2FF4 - chains A and E; structure by X-ray diffraction, 1.90 A resolution.

# Chain A
Molecule: Probable regulatory protein embR
Organism: Mycobacterium tuberculosis
UniProt: P66799 (EMBR_MYCTU); residue numbers follow UniProt; this construct covers 1-388
Chain sequence (388 residues; row label = number of the first residue in the row):
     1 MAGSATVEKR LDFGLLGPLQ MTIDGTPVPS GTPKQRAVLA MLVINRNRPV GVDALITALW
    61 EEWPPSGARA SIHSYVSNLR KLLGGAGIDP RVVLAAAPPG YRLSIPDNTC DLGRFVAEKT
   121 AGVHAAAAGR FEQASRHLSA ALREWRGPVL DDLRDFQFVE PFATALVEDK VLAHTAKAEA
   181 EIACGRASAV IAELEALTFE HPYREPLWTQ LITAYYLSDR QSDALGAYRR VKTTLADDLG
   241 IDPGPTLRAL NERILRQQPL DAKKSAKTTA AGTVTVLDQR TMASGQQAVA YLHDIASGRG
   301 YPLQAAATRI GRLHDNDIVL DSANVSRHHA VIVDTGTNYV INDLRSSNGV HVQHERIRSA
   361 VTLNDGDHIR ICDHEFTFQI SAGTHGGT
Unresolved in the structure: 1-7, 387-388
What the authors report for this chain:
  - binding site for DNA repair protein RAD9 (chain E): Arg312, Leu313, His314, Asn324, Ser326, Arg327, Ser347, Asn348
  - binding site for DNA repair protein RAD9: Arg327
  - conformationally variable residues (side-chain flip): His314, Ser347, Asn348
  - specificity-determining residues: Leu313 (proposed by the authors, not directly observed)

# Chain E
Molecule: DNA repair protein RAD9
UniProt: P14737 (RAD9_YEAST); residues 1-8 here correspond to UniProt positions 188-195 (UniProt number = residue number + 187)
Chain sequence (9 residues; each row starts with the number of its first residue):
     1 SLEVTEADT
Unresolved in the structure: 9
Sequence notes: modified residue (5); insertion (9)
Modified residues: Thr5 (phosphothreonine; TPO)

# How chain A and chain E interact
Residue-residue contacts (19):
  Arg312(A) - Ser1(E)  hydrogen bond (side chain-backbone)
  Arg312(A) - Glu3(E)  hydrogen bond (side chain-backbone)
  Arg312(A) - Val4(E)
  Arg312(A) - Thr5(E)
  Leu313(A) - Ser1(E)
  Leu313(A) - Leu2(E)  hydrophobic
  Ala323(A) - Thr5(E)
  Ala323(A) - Glu6(E)  hydrogen bond (backbone-backbone)
  Asn324(A) - Thr5(E)
  Asn324(A) - Glu6(E)
  Asn324(A) - Asp8(E)  hydrogen bond
  Val325(A) - Thr5(E)
  Ser326(A) - Thr5(E)
  Arg327(A) - Ser1(E)
  Arg327(A) - Leu2(E)
  Arg327(A) - Thr5(E)
  Ser347(A) - Thr5(E)
  Asn348(A) - Glu6(E)  hydrogen bond (side chain-backbone)
  Asn348(A) - Asp8(E)  hydrogen bond (side chain-backbone)
Other interface residues (no listed pair), chain A (10 interface residues in all): Cys372
Other interface residues (no listed pair), chain E (8 interface residues in all): Ala7
The authors on this interface:
  - pairs named by the authors: Arg312(A)-Thr5(E), Leu313(A)-Leu2(E) (hydrophobic contact), Asn324(A)-Asp8(E) (hydrogen bond), Ser326(A)-Thr5(E), Arg327(A)-Thr5(E), Ser347(A)-Thr5(E), Asn348(A)-Asp8(E) (hydrogen bond), Asn348(A)-Glu6(E) (hydrogen bond)
  - interface residues, chain A: His314(A)

# Overview
Chain A and chain E form an interface of 10 and 8 residues respectively; the contacts include 6 hydrogen
bonds. Among the polar pairs are Arg312(A)-Ser1(E), Arg312(A)-Glu3(E) and Asn324(A)-Asp8(E). The paper
describes contacts between Arg312(A) and Thr5(E), Ser326(A) and Thr5(E) and Arg327(A) and Thr5(E) among
others; a hydrophobic contact between Leu313(A) and Leu2(E); hydrogen bonds between Asn324(A) and Asp8(E),
Asn348(A) and Asp8(E) and Asn348(A) and Glu6(E). From the paper: a binding site for DNA repair protein RAD9
(chain E) at Arg312(A), Leu313(A) and His314(A) among others; a binding site for DNA repair protein RAD9 at
Arg327(A).
Here chain A is Probable regulatory protein embR (Mycobacterium tuberculosis) and chain E is DNA repair
protein RAD9. Entry 2FF4 (Mycobacterium tuberculosis EmbR in complex with low affinity phosphopeptide) was
determined by X-ray diffraction (same publication as 2FEZ).
